PDB entry 3ZY3 | X-ray diffraction, 1.86 A resolution | chain A

# Chain A
Molecule: Putative GDP-fucose protein O-fucosyltransferase 1
Organism: Caenorhabditis elegans
Notes: EC 2.4.1.221
Reference sequence: Q18014 (OFUT1_CAEEL); residue numbers follow UniProt; this construct covers 26-383
Sequence (362 residues; numbered 22 to 383; the number before each row is that of its first residue):
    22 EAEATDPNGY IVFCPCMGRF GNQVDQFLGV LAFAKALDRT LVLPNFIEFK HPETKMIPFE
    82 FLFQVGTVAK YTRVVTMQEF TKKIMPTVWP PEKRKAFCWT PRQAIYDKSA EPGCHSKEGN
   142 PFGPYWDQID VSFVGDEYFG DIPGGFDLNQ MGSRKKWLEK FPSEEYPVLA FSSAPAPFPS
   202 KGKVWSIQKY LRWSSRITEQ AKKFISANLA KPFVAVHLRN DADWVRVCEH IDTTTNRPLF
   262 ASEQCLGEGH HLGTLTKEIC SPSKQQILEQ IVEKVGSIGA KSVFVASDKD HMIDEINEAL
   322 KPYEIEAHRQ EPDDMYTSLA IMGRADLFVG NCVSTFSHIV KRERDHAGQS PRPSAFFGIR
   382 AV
Disordered / not traced: 22-23, 126-131, 382-383
Cystine bridges: Cys-35/Cys-37, Cys-119/Cys-135, Cys-249/Cys-281, Cys-266/Cys-353
Sequence notes: expression tag (22-25)
Small-molecule neighbours: GDP (guanosine-5'-diphosphate): Arg-40, Phe-41, Gly-42, Asn-43, His-238, Arg-240, Trp-245, Ala-307, Ser-308, Asp-309, Asp-334, Asp-335, Met-336, Val-354, Ser-355, Thr-356, Phe-357
Curated features (UniProtKB/Swiss-Prot):
  - binding site (substrate): Arg-40 to Asn-43, His-238 to Arg-240, Thr-356, Phe-357
  - mutagenesis: Asn-43 (N43A: Reduces enzyme activity by over 90%), Arg-240 (R240A/K: Abolishes enzyme activity)
Reported in the primary citation:
  - binding site for GDP: Arg-40, Phe-41, Gly-42, Asn-43, His-238, Arg-240, Ser-308, Asp-309, Asp-334, Ser-355, Thr-356, Phe-357
  - mutagenesis - R40A, R240K (175-fold), W245A, F357A: decreased binding to GDP
  - mutagenesis - R240A: abolished binding to GDP
  - mutagenesis - N43A, F199A: unchanged binding to GDP
  - mutagenesis - D242A (3-fold), D244A (3-fold), F261A (3-fold): increased binding to GDP
  - mutagenesis - R40A, N43A, R240A, R240K: increased stability
  - mutagenesis - F199A, D242A, D244A, W245A, F261A, D309N, F357A: decreased stability
  - catalytic residues: Asn-43, Arg-240 (proposed by the authors, not directly observed)

# Overview
Ligands of chain A: GDP. From UniProt: 9 substrate-binding residues and 2 mutagenesis sites. The paper reports
catalytic residues Asn-43 and Arg-240; F199A, D242A and D244A, among others, reduce stability; 11
substitutions were tested in all.
Chain A is Putative GDP-fucose protein O-fucosyltransferase 1 (Caenorhabditis elegans); the structure, Crystal
structure of POFUT1 in complex with GDP (crystal-form-III), was determined by X-ray diffraction, deposited
together with 3ZY2, 3ZY4, 3ZY5 and 3ZY6.
